PDB entry 4WQS | X-ray diffraction, 4.31 A resolution (low resolution: residue-level contacts below are approximate; hydrogen-bond / salt-bridge calls are withheld) | chains A and C of the 8 polymer chains in the assembly

== Chain A ==
Name: DNA-directed RNA polymerase subunit alpha
From: Thermus thermophilus HB8
Notes: EC 2.7.7.6
Reference sequence: Q5SHR6 (RPOA_THET8); residues 1-315 here = UniProt positions 1-315
Chain sequence (315 residues; each row starts with the number of its first residue):
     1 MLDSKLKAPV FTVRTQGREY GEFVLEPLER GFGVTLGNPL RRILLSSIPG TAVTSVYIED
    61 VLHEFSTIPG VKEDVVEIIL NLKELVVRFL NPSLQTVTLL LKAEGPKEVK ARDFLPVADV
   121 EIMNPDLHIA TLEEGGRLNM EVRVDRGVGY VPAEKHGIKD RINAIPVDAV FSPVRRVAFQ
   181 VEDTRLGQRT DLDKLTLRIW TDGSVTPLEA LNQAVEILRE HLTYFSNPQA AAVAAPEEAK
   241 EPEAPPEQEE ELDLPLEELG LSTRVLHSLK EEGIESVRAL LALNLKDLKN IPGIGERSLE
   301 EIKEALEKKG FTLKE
Not modelled in the structure: 230-315

== Chain C ==
Name: DNA-directed RNA polymerase subunit beta
From: Thermus thermophilus HB8
Notes: EC 2.7.7.6
Reference sequence: Q8RQE9 (RPOB_THET8); numbering as in UniProt (aligned over 1-1119)
Chain sequence (1119 residues; numbered 1 to 1119; the number before each row is that of its first residue):
     1 MEIKRFGRIR EVIPLPPLTE IQVESYRRAL QADVPPEKRE NVGIQAAFRE TFPIEEEDKG
    61 KGGLVLDFLE YRLGEPPFPQ DECREKDLTY QAPLYARLQL IHKDTGLIKE DEVFLGHIPL
   121 MTEDGSFIIN GADRVIVSQI HRSPGVYFTP DPARPGRYIA SIIPLPKRGP WIDLEVEPNG
   181 VVSMKVNKRK FPLVLLLRVL GYDQETLARE LGAYGELVQG LMDESVFAMR PEEALIRLFT
   241 LLRPGDPPKR DKAVAYVYGL IADPRRYDLG EAGRYKAEEK LGIRLSGRTL ARFEDGEFKD
   301 EVFLPTLRYL FALTAGVPGH EVDDIDHLGN RRIRTVGELM TDQFRVGLAR LARGVRERML
   361 MGSEDSLTPA KLVNSRPLEA AIREFFSRSQ LSQFKDETNP LSSLRHKRRI SALGPGGLTR
   421 ERAGFDVRDV HRTHYGRICP VETPEGANIG LITSLAAYAR VDELGFIRTP YRRVVGGVVT
   481 DEVVYMTATE EDRYTIAQAN TPLEGNRIAA ERVVARRKGE PVIVSPEEVE FMDVSPKQVF
   541 SVNTNLIPFL EHDDANRALM GSNMQTQAVP LIRAQAPVVM TGLEERVVRD SLAALYAEED
   601 GEVAKVDGNR IVVRYEDGRL VEYPLRRFYR SNQGTALDQR PRVVVGQRVR KGDLLADGPA
   661 SENGFLALGQ NVLVAIMPFD GYNFEDAIVI SEELLKRDFY TSIHIERYEI EARDTKLGPE
   721 RITRDIPHLS EAALRDLDEE GVVRIGAEVK PGDILVGRTS FKGESEPTPE ERLLRSIFGE
   781 KARDVKDTSL RVPPGEGGIV VRTVRLRRGD PGVELKPGVR EVVRVYVAQK RKLQVGDKLA
   841 NRHGNKGVVA KILPVEDMPH LPDGTPVDVI LNPLGVPSRM NLGQILETHL GLAGYFLGQR
   901 YISPIFDGAK EPEIKELLAQ AFEVYFGKRK GEGFGVDKRE VEVLRRAEKL GLVTPGKTPE
   961 EQLKELFLQG KVVLYDGRTG EPIEGPIVVG QMFIMKLYHM VEDKMHARST GPYSLITQQP
  1021 LGGKAQFGGQ RFGEMEVWAL EAYGAAHTLQ EMLTLKSDDI EGRNAAYEAI IKGEDVPEPS
  1081 VPESFRVLVK ELQALALDVQ TLDEKDNPVD IFEGLASKR

== Interface between chain A and chain C ==
Contacting residue pairs (72):
  Arg-14(A) / Phe-934(C)
  Asn-38(A) / Gly-977(C)
  Asn-38(A) / Arg-978(C)
  Asn-38(A) / Thr-979(C)
  Asn-38(A) / Gly-980(C)
  Arg-41(A) / Glu-856(C)
  Arg-41(A) / His-860(C)
  Arg-41(A) / Gly-864(C)
  Arg-41(A) / Pro-866(C)
  Arg-42(A) / Asp-857(C)
  Arg-42(A) / Gly-977(C)
  Arg-42(A) / Arg-978(C)
  Leu-45(A) / Val-855(C)
  Leu-45(A) / Glu-856(C)
  Ser-46(A) / Glu-856(C)
  Leu-62(A) / Ile-745(C)
  Leu-62(A) / Gly-746(C)
  His-63(A) / Ile-745(C)
  His-63(A) / Gly-746(C)
  His-63(A) / Val-801(C)
  Phe-65(A) / Phe-628(C)
  Phe-65(A) / Ile-799(C)
  Phe-65(A) / Val-801(C)
  Ser-66(A) / Phe-628(C)
  Thr-67(A) / Gly-608(C)
  Thr-67(A) / Asn-609(C)
  Thr-67(A) / Arg-627(C)
  Ile-68(A) / Asp-607(C)
  Pro-69(A) / Asp-607(C)
  Gly-70(A) / Asp-607(C)
  Val-71(A) / Asp-607(C)
  Val-71(A) / Gly-608(C)
  Lys-72(A) / Val-606(C)
  Lys-72(A) / Gly-608(C)
  Lys-72(A) / Pro-641(C)
  Lys-72(A) / Arg-642(C)
  Asp-74(A) / Phe-628(C)
  Lys-83(A) / Lys-696(C)
  Lys-83(A) / Asp-698(C)
  Glu-133(A) / Lys-605(C)
  Glu-133(A) / Val-606(C)
  Glu-133(A) / Asp-607(C)
  Glu-133(A) / Arg-610(C)
  Tyr-150(A) / Lys-832(C)
  Asn-163(A) / Arg-744(C)
  Asp-168(A) / Asp-698(C)
  Asp-168(A) / Lys-830(C)
  Asp-168(A) / Lys-832(C)
  Arg-175(A) / Glu-693(C)
  Arg-175(A) / Pro-866(C)
  Arg-176(A) / Asp-863(C)
  Arg-176(A) / Gly-864(C)
  Arg-176(A) / Thr-865(C)
  Val-177(A) / Gly-864(C)
  Ala-178(A) / Pro-862(C)
  Ala-178(A) / Asp-863(C)
  Ala-178(A) / Gly-864(C)
  Gln-180(A) / Arg-929(C)
  Gln-180(A) / Val-936(C)
  Gln-180(A) / Asp-937(C)
  Gln-180(A) / Glu-940(C)
  Gln-180(A) / Tyr-975(C)
  Val-181(A) / Asp-937(C)
  Val-181(A) / Lys-938(C)
  Glu-182(A) / Val-936(C)
  Glu-182(A) / Lys-938(C)
  Asp-183(A) / Lys-938(C)
  Leu-192(A) / Lys-938(C)
  Thr-196(A) / Phe-934(C)
  Arg-198(A) / Arg-929(C)
  Arg-198(A) / Glu-932(C)
  Arg-198(A) / Phe-934(C)
Also at the interface, not in a pair above, chain A (42 interface residues in all): Tyr-20, Glu-22, Val-34, Val-76, Glu-77, Leu-80, Ile-162, Phe-179, Trp-200
Also at the interface, not in a pair above, chain C (49 interface residues in all): Ile-572, Arg-573, Arg-640, Leu-695, Arg-697, Ala-828, Met-858, Gly-935

== In short ==
42 residues of chain A face 49 of chain C across their interface.
Chain A is DNA-directed RNA polymerase subunit alpha and chain C is DNA-directed RNA polymerase subunit beta,
both from Thermus thermophilus HB8; the structure, Thermus thermophilus RNA polymerase backtracked complex,
was determined by X-ray diffraction (same publication as 4WQT).
